4D09 - chain A; structure by X-ray diffraction, 2.50 A resolution.

# Chain A
Molecule: Cgmp-dependent 3', 5'-cyclic phosphodiesterase
Source organism: Homo sapiens
Notes: EC 3.1.4.17; fragment: catalytic domain, residues 578-921
UniProtKB: O00408 (PDE2A_HUMAN); residues 578-921 here = UniProt positions 578-921
Chain sequence (353 residues; each row starts with the number of its first residue):
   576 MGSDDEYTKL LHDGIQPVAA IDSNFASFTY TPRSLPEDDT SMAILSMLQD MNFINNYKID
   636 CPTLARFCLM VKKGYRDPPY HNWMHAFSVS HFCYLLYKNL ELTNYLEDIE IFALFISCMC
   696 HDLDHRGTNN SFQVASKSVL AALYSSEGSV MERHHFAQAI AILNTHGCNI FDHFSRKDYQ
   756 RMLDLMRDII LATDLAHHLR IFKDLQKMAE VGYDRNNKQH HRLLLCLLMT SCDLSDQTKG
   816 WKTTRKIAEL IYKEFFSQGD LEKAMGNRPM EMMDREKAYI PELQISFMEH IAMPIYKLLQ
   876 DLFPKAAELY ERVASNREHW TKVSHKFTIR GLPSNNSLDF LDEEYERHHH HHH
Disordered / not traced: 576-578, 919-928
Differences from the reference sequence: expression tag (576-577, 922-928)
Metal / ion sites: Zn2+: His660, His696, Asp697, Asp808; Mg2+ near Asp697 (its only coordinating residue here)
Ligand contacts: 788 (N-benzyl-4-methyl-1-phenyl[1,2,4]triazolo[4,3-a]quinoxaline-8-carboxamide): Tyr655, His656, Thr768, Leu770, Ala771, Leu774, Asp808, Leu809, Gln812, Ile822, Ile826, Tyr827, Phe830, Met847, Gln859, Phe862, Ile866
What the authors report for this chain:
  - binding site for 788: Tyr655, Leu770, Leu774, Gln812, Phe830, Met847, Gln859, Phe862
  - conformationally variable residues (side-chain flip): Gln859

# In short
Ligands of chain A: compound 788. The Zn2+ site is built by His660, His696, Asp697 and Asp808. From the paper:
a binding site for 788 at Tyr655, Leu770 and Leu774 among others; conformational variability at Gln859.
Chain A is Cgmp-dependent 3', 5'-cyclic phosphodiesterase (Homo sapiens); the structure, PDE2a catalytic
domain in complex with a brain penetrant inhibitor, was determined by X-ray diffraction, deposited together
with 4D08.
